Entry 8VAR (electron microscopy, 3.90 A resolution); this record covers chains F and G of the 9 polymer chains in the assembly.

Chain F (and G):
Name: Beta sliding clamp
Organism: Escherichia coli
Notes: chain G of this document is another copy of the same molecule, construct and numbering; everything in this record applies to it too
Reference sequence: P0A988 (DPO3B_ECOLI); residues 1-366 here = UniProt positions 1-366
Amino-acid sequence (369 residues; each row starts with the number of its first residue; numbers below 1 keep their minus sign (Gly-2 is residue -2)):
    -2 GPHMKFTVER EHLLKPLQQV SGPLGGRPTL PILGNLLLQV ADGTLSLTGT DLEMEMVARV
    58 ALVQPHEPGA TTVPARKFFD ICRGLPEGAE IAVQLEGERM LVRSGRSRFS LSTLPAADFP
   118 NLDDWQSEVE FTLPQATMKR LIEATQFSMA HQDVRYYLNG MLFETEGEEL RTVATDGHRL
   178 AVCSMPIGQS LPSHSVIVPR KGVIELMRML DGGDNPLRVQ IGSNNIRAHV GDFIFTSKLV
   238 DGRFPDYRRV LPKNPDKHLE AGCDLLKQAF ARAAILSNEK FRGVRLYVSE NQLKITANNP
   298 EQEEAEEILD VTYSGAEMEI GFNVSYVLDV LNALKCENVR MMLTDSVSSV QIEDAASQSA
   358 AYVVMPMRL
Differences from the reference sequence: expression tag (-2 to 0)
Curated features (UniProtKB/Swiss-Prot):
  - binding site (DNA): Arg24, Arg73, Gln149, Tyr153, Tyr154
From the paper describing this entry:
  - binding site for the 30-nt DNA strand: Gly23, Arg24, Arg80

How chain F and chain G interact:
Pairs across the interface - 45 pairs, chain F then chain G:
  Lys74(F) - Ile272(G)
  Lys74(F) - Glu300(G)  salt bridge
  Asp77(F) - Ile272(G)
  Ile78(F) - Ile272(G)
  Gly81(F) - Arg269(G)
  Pro83(F) - Arg269(G)
  Arg103(F) - Glu304(G)
  Arg103(F) - Ile305(G)  hydrogen bond (backbone-backbone)
  Arg103(F) - Leu306(G)
  Arg103(F) - Asp307(G)  salt bridge
  Ser104(F) - Glu303(G)
  Arg105(F) - Ala302(G)
  Arg105(F) - Glu303(G)  salt bridge
  Phe106(F) - Arg269(G)
  Phe106(F) - Leu273(G)  hydrophobic
  Phe106(F) - Glu301(G)
  Phe106(F) - Ala302(G)  hydrophobic
  Ser107(F) - Leu273(G)
  Ser107(F) - Glu300(G)
  Ser107(F) - Glu301(G)  hydrogen bond (side chain-backbone)
  Leu108(F) - Leu273(G)  hydrophobic
  Ser109(F) - Glu300(G)  hydrogen bond
  Arg269(F) - Ile78(G)
  Arg269(F) - Leu82(G)
  Arg269(F) - Ser104(G)
  Ile272(F) - Lys74(G)
  Ile272(F) - Asp77(G)
  Leu273(F) - Phe106(G)  hydrophobic
  Glu298(F) - Lys74(G)  salt bridge
  Glu298(F) - Ser109(G)
  Glu300(F) - Ser107(G)
  Glu300(F) - Leu108(G)
  Glu300(F) - Ser109(G)  hydrogen bond (side chain-backbone)
  Glu301(F) - Phe106(G)
  Glu301(F) - Ser107(G)  hydrogen bond (backbone-backbone)
  Ala302(F) - Arg105(G)
  Ala302(F) - Phe106(G)  hydrophobic
  Glu303(F) - Arg103(G)
  Glu303(F) - Ser104(G)
  Glu303(F) - Arg105(G)  hydrogen bond (backbone-backbone)
  Glu303(F) - Phe106(G)
  Glu304(F) - Ser104(G)  hydrogen bond
  Ile305(F) - Arg103(G)  hydrogen bond (backbone-side chain)
  Leu306(F) - Arg103(G)
  Asp307(F) - Arg103(G)
Other interface residues (no listed pair), chain F (28 interface residues in all): Pro71, Leu82, Ser101, Gln265
Other interface residues (no listed pair), chain G (25 interface residues in all): Gly81, Gln265, Glu276

Summary:
Chain F and chain G form an interface of 28 and 25 residues respectively, with 8 hydrogen bonds and 4 salt
bridges. Among the polar pairs are Lys74(F)-Glu300(G), Arg103(F)-Asp307(G) and Arg105(F)-Glu303(G). UniProt
lists 5 DNA-binding residues on chain F. The paper reports a binding site for the 30-nt DNA strand at
Gly23(F), Arg24(F) and Arg80(F).
Chain F and chain G are both Beta sliding clamp (Escherichia coli); the structure, Structure of the E. coli
clamp loader bound to the beta clamp in a Closed-DNA2 conformation, was determined by electron microscopy
together with 8VAL, 8VAM, 8VAN, 8VAP, 8VAQ, 8VAS and 8VAT from the same study.
